Entry 2KI6 (solution NMR); this record covers chains D and E of the 6 polymer chains in the assembly.

Chain D:
Molecule: Protein S100-A13
Organism: Homo sapiens
UniProt: Q99584 (S10AD_HUMAN); numbering as in UniProt (aligned over 1-98)
Chain sequence (98 residues; row label = number of the first residue in the row):
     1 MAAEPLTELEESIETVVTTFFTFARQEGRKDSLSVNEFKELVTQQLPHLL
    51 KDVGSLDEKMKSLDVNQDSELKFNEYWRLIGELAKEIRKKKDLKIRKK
Modified residues: K94 (D-lysine; DLY)
Curated features (UniProtKB/Swiss-Prot):
  - binding site (Ca(2+)): S32, E37, D64, N66, D68, E70, E75
  - modified residue: S32 (Phosphoserine)

Chain E:
Molecule: Heparin-binding growth factor 1
Organism: Homo sapiens
UniProt: P05230 (FGF1_HUMAN); residues 1-133 here correspond to UniProt positions 23-155 (UniProt number = residue number + 22)
Chain sequence (133 residues; row label = number of the first residue in the row):
     1 YKKPKLLYCSNGGHFLRILPDGTVDGTRDRSDQHIQLQLSAESVGEVYIK
    51 STETGQYLAMDTDGLLYGSQTPNEECLFLERLEENHYNTYISKKHAEKNW
   101 FVGLKKNGSCKRGPRTHYGQKAILFLPLPVSSD
Curated features (UniProtKB/Swiss-Prot):
  - region: K105 to K121 (Heparin-binding)
  - motif: K2 to K5 (Nuclear localization signal)
  - binding site (heparin): N11

Interface between chain D and chain E:
Pairs across the interface - 17 pairs, chain D then chain E:
  T18(D) - Y118(E)
  T22(D) - P114(E)
  T22(D) - H117(E)
  T22(D) - Y118(E)
  T22(D) - G119(E)
  F23(D) - R115(E)
  R25(D) - W100(E)
  R25(D) - P114(E)
  R25(D) - R115(E)
  R25(D) - T116(E)
  R25(D) - H117(E)
  Q26(D) - W100(E)
  Q26(D) - P114(E)
  Q26(D) - R115(E)
  E40(D) - R115(E)
  Q44(D) - R112(E)
  Q44(D) - R115(E)
Interface residues without a listed pair, chain D (8 interface residues in all): F21
Interface residues without a listed pair, chain E (9 interface residues in all): G113

In short:
8 residues of chain D face 9 of chain E across their interface. UniProt lists 7 Ca2+-binding residues on chain
D; heparin-binding residue N11(E) on chain E.
Here chain D is Protein S100-A13 and chain E is Heparin-binding growth factor 1, both from Homo sapiens. Entry
2KI6 (The FGF1-S100A13-C2A hetero-hexameric complex structure: A component in the non-classical pathway for
FGF1 secretion) was determined by solution NMR, deposited together with 2KI4.
